7PV0 - chain A; structure by X-ray diffraction, 2.15 A resolution.

== Chain A ==
Name: MICOS complex subunit MIC60, MICOS complex subunit MIC60-MIC19, Mic60-Mic19
Organism: Chaetomium thermophilum (strain DSM 1495 / CBS 144.50 / IMI 039719)
UniProtKB: chimeric construct of G0SHY5, G0S140: residues 1-35 from G0SHY5 (G0SHY5_CHATD) positions 657-691 (UniProt number = residue number + 656); residues 40-88 from G0S140 positions 116-164 (UniProt number = residue number + 76)
Amino-acid sequence (88 residues; numbered 1 to 88; the number before each row is that of its first residue):
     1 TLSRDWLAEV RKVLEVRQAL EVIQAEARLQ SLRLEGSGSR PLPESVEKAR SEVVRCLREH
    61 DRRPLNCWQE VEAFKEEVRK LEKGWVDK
Unresolved in the structure: 1-4, 37-41, 83-88
Differences from the reference sequence: linker (36-39)
Disulfide bonds: Cys56-Cys67
Small-molecule neighbours: jeffamine (JEF; O-(O-(2-aminopropyl)-o'-(2-methoxyethyl)polypropylene glycol 500)): Glu15, Val16, Ala19, Val22, Ile23, Glu26, Arg50, Val54, Leu57, Asp61, Arg62, Pro64, Phe74

== In short ==
Chain A binds jeffamine.
Chain A is MICOS complex subunit MIC60, MICOS complex subunit MIC60-MIC19, Mic60-Mic19 (Chaetomium
thermophilum (strain DSM 1495 / CBS 144.50 / IMI 039719)); the structure, Crystal structure of a Mic60-Mic19
fusion protein, was determined by X-ray diffraction together with 7PUZ and 7PV1 from the same study.
